4AO5 - chains A and C of the 3 polymer chains in the assembly; structure by X-ray diffraction, 1.60 A resolution.

[Chain A (and C)]
Name: SPBC2 prophage-derived deoxyuridine 5'-triphosphate nucleo tidohydrolase yoss
Organism: Bacillus subtilis
Notes: EC 3.6.1.23; chain C of this document is another copy of the same molecule, construct and numbering; everything in this record applies to it too
UniProt: O34919 (YOSS_BACSU); numbering as in UniProt (aligned over 1-142)
Amino-acid sequence (145 residues; row label = number of the first residue in the row; numbers below 1 keep their minus sign (Gly-2 is residue -2)):
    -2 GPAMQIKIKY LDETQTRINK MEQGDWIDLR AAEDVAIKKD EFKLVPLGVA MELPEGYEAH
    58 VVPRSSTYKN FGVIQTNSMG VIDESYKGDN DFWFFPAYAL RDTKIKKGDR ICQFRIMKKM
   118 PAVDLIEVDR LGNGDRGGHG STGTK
Unresolved in the structure: -2 to 0, 129-142
Sequence notes: expression tag (-2 to 0)
Ion coordination: Na+: Asn16, Asp25, Arg27
Residues lining bound ligands: 2'-deoxyuridine 5'-monophosphate (UMP): Gln72, Asn74, Gly77, Val78, Ile79, Tyr83, Phe89, Trp90, Phe91, Pro93

[Interface between chain A and chain C]
Pairs across the interface (62; chain A residue first):
  Phe39(A) - Tyr65(C)  hydrophobic
  Glu55(A) - Trp23(C)  hydrogen bond
  Glu55(A) - Arg112(C)  salt bridge
  Thr73(A) - Tyr65(C)
  Thr73(A) - Ile71(C)
  Asn74(A) - Pro60(C)
  Ser75(A) - Pro60(C)
  Ser75(A) - Gln72(C)
  Ser75(A) - Ser75(C)  hydrogen bond (side chain-backbone)
  Met76(A) - Trp23(C)  hydrophobic
  Val78(A) - Trp23(C)
  Val78(A) - Gln110(C)
  Asp80(A) - Asp22(C)
  Phe91(A) - Ser62(C)
  Tyr95(A) - Tyr65(C)
  Tyr95(A) - Leu97(C)
  Met114(A) - Arg112(C)
  Met114(A) - Met114(C)  hydrophobic
  Lys115(A) - Arg112(C)  hydrogen bond (backbone-side chain)
  Lys116(A) - Gln20(C)
  Lys116(A) - Gly21(C)
  Lys116(A) - Asp22(C)  salt bridge
  Lys116(A) - Arg112(C)
  Met117(A) - Met18(C)  hydrophobic
  Met117(A) - Gly21(C)
  Met117(A) - Asp22(C)
  Met117(A) - Arg112(C)
  Met117(A) - Ile113(C)  hydrogen bond (side chain-backbone)
  Pro118(A) - Met1(C)  hydrophobic
  Ala119(A) - Met18(C)
  Ala119(A) - Glu19(C)
  Val120(A) - Met1(C)
  Val120(A) - Gln2(C)
  Val120(A) - Ile3(C)  hydrophobic
  Val120(A) - Met18(C)  hydrogen bond (backbone-backbone)
  Val120(A) - Ile113(C)  hydrophobic
  Asp121(A) - Met1(C)  hydrogen bond (backbone-backbone)
  Asp121(A) - Gln2(C)
  Asp121(A) - Ile3(C)  hydrogen bond (backbone-backbone)
  Leu122(A) - Ile3(C)
  Leu122(A) - Ile15(C)  hydrophobic
  Leu122(A) - Asn16(C)
  Leu122(A) - Met18(C)  hydrophobic
  Ile123(A) - Gln2(C)
  Ile123(A) - Ile3(C)  hydrogen bond (backbone-backbone)
  Ile123(A) - Lys4(C)
  Ile123(A) - Ile5(C)  hydrogen bond (backbone-backbone)
  Glu124(A) - Ile5(C)
  Glu124(A) - Tyr7(C)
  Glu124(A) - Arg14(C)  salt bridge
  Val125(A) - Lys4(C)
  Val125(A) - Ile5(C)  hydrogen bond (backbone-backbone)
  Val125(A) - Lys6(C)
  Asp126(A) - Lys6(C)
  Arg127(A) - Asp86(C)
  Leu128(A) - Lys4(C)
  Leu128(A) - Ala47(C)  hydrophobic
  Leu128(A) - Met48(C)
  Leu128(A) - Glu49(C)
  Leu128(A) - Lys84(C)
  Leu128(A) - Gly85(C)
  Leu128(A) - Asp86(C)  hydrogen bond (backbone-side chain)
Also at the interface, not in a pair above, chain A (27 interface residues in all): His57, Ile71
Also at the interface, not in a pair above, chain C (39 interface residues in all): Ile24, Val59, Arg61, Val70, Met76, Phe111

[In short]
27 residues of chain A face 39 of chain C across their interface; the contacts include 11 hydrogen bonds and 3
salt bridges. Polar pairs include Glu55(A)-Arg112(C), Lys116(A)-Asp22(C) and Glu124(A)-Arg14(C). Ligands of
chain A: 2'-deoxyuridine 5'-monophosphate. Asn16(A), Asp25(A) and Arg27(A) coordinate Na+.
Chain A and chain C are both SPBC2 prophage-derived deoxyuridine 5'-triphosphate nucleo tidohydrolase yoss
(Bacillus subtilis); the structure, B. subtilis prophage dUTPase YosS in complex with dUMP, was determined by
X-ray diffraction, deposited together with 4B0H, 4AOZ, 4APZ and 4AOO.
